PDB entry 9R2E | X-ray diffraction, 2.54 A resolution | chains P and Q of the 6 polymer chains in the assembly

== Chain P (and Q) ==
Name: Isoform 1 of Immunoglobulin heavy constant alpha 1
From: Homo sapiens
Notes: chain Q of this document is another copy of the same molecule, construct and numbering; everything in this record applies to it too
UniProtKB: P01876 (IGHA1_HUMAN), isoform P01876-1; residues 242-454 here correspond to UniProt positions 123-335 (UniProt number = residue number - 119)
Sequence (213 residues; row label = number of the first residue in the row):
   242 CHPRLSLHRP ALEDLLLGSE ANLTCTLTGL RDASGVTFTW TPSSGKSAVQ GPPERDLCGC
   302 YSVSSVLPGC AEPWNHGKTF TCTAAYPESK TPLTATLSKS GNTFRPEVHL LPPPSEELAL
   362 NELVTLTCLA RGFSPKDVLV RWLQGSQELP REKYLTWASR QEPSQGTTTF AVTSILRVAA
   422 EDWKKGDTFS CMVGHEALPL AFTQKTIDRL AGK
Unresolved in the structure: 271-276, 296-298, 453-454 (chain Q: 271-272, 297-299, 453-454)
Swiss-Prot annotation at these positions:
  - glycosylation: N263 (N-linked (GlcNAc...) (complex) asparagine)
Disulfide bonds: C266-C323, C299-C301, C369-C432
Ion coordination: Mg2+: E313, H317

== Chain P / chain Q interface ==
Pairs across the interface (50):
  C299(P) with C242(Q)
  H350(P) with P355(Q); E357(Q), salt bridge; E358(Q)
  L352(P) with P355(Q), hydrophobic; T368(Q)
  P355(P) with H350(Q); L352(Q), hydrophobic
  E357(P) with V349(Q); H350(Q), salt bridge; K446(Q), salt bridge
  E358(P) with H350(Q), salt bridge; R372(Q), salt bridge
  T366(P) with L370(Q); R372(Q)
  T368(P) with L352(Q); L370(Q)
  L370(P) with T366(Q); I416(Q), hydrophobic
  R372(P) with T366(Q); R418(Q)
  E393(P) with P404(Q)
  Y395(P) with P404(Q)
  L396(P) with R401(Q); Q402(Q); A412(Q), hydrophobic
  W398(P) with W398(Q); A399(Q), hydrogen bond (side chain-backbone); R401(Q); A412(Q), hydrogen bond (side chain-backbone); V413(Q); T414(Q)
  A399(P) with W398(Q), hydrogen bond (backbone-side chain); R401(Q)
  R401(P) with L396(Q); T397(Q); W398(Q); A399(Q)
  Q402(P) with L396(Q)
  E403(P) with L396(Q)
  P404(P) with E393(Q); Y395(Q)
  A412(P) with L396(Q), hydrophobic; W398(Q)
  V413(P) with W398(Q)
  T414(P) with W398(Q); T414(Q), hydrogen bond
  I416(P) with L370(Q), hydrophobic
  R418(P) with R372(Q)
  K446(P) with E357(Q), salt bridge
Interface residues without a listed pair, chain P (28 interface residues in all): V349, K394, T397
Interface residues without a listed pair, chain Q (28 interface residues in all): K394, E403

== Summary ==
The chain P/chain Q interface involves 28 residues from each chain, with 4 hydrogen bonds and 6 salt bridges.
Polar pairs include H350(P)-E357(Q), E357(P)-K446(Q) and E358(P)-H350(Q). The Mg2+ site is built by E313(P)
and H317(P).
Chain P and chain Q are both Isoform 1 of Immunoglobulin heavy constant alpha 1 (Homo sapiens); the structure,
Structure of ARGX-121 Fab fragment in complex with the Fc fragment of IgA1, was determined by X-ray
diffraction.
